Entry 8U9C (electron microscopy, 3.70 A resolution); this record covers chains C and G of the 7 polymer chains in the assembly.

Chain C:
Protein: Cell division control protein 48
From: Saccharomyces cerevisiae
Notes: EC 3.6.4.6
Reference sequence: P25694 (CDC48_YEAST); numbering as in UniProt (aligned over 1-835)
Amino-acid sequence (835 residues; each row starts with the number of its first residue):
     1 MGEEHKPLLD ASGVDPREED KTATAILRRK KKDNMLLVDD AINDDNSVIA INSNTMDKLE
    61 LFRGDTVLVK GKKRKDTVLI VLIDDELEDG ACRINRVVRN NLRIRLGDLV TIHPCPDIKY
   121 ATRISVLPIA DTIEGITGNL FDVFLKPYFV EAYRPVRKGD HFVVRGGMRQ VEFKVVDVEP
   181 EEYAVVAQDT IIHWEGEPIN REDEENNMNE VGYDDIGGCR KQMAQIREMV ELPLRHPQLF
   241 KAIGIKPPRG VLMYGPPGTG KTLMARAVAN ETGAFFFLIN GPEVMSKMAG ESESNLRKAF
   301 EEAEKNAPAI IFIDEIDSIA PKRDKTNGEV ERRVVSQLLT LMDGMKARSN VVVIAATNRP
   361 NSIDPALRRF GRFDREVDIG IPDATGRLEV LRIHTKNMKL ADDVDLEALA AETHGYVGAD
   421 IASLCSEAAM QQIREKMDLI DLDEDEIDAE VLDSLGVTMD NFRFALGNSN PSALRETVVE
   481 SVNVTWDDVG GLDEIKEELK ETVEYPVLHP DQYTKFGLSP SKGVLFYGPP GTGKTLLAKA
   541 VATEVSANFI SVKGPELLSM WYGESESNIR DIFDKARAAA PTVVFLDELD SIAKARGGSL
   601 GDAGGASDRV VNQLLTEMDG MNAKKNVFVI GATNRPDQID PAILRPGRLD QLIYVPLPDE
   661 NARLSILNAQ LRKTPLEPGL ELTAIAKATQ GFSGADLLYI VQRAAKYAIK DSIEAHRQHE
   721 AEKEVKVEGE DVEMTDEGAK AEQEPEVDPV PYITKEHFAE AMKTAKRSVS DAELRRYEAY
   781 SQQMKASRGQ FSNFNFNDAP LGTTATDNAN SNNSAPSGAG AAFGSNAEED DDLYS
Not modelled in the structure: 1-208, 723-747, 797-835
Ion coordination: Mg2+ site 1: Thr262 (together with 08T) (shared with 1 residue of chain D); Mg2+ site 2: Thr535 (together with 08T)
Ligand contacts:
  - 08T ([[[(2R,3S,4R,5R)-5-(6-aminopurin-9-yl)-3,4-bis(oxidanyl)oxolan-2-yl]methoxy-oxidanyl-phosphoryl]oxy-oxidanyl-phosphoryl]oxy-tris(fluoranyl)beryllium), molecule 1: Asp215, Ile216, Gly217, Gly218, Pro256, Pro257, Gly258, Thr259, Gly260, Lys261, Thr262, Leu263, Glu315, Asn358, Val390, His394, Val417, Gly418, Ala419, Ala422
  - 08T, molecule 2: Asp343, Arg369, Arg372
  - 08T, molecule 3: Asp488, Val489, Gly490, Pro529, Pro530, Gly531, Thr532, Gly533, Lys534, Thr535, Leu536, Glu588, Asn634, Ile666, Gln670, Gly694, Ala695, Leu698
  - 08T, molecule 4: Asp619, Arg645, Arg648
Swiss-Prot annotation at these positions:
  - binding site (ATP): Pro257 to Leu263, Asn358, His394, Gly531 to Leu536
  - modified residue: Ser472 (Phosphoserine), Ser519 (Phosphoserine), Thr735 (Phosphothreonine), Ser770 (Phosphoserine)
  - cross-link (Glycyl lysine isopeptide (Lys-Gly)): Lys305 (interchain with G-Cter in ubiquitin), Lys322 (interchain with G-Cter in ubiquitin), Lys346 (interchain with G-Cter in ubiquitin), Lys522 (interchain with G-Cter in ubiquitin), Lys539 (interchain with G-Cter in ubiquitin), Lys594 (interchain with G-Cter in ubiquitin), Lys673 (interchain with G-Cter in ubiquitin)
  - mutagenesis: Lys261 (K261A: Moderate reduction in growth rate; K261T: Probable loss of ATP binding. Complete loss of catalytic activity), Glu315 (E315A: Moderate reduction in growth rate; E315D: Severe loss of catalytic activity without affecting cooperativity between the 2 ATP-binding regions. Slight reduction in growth rate ...), Asn358 (N358A: Slight reduction in growth rate. Restores cell growth; when associated with Q-315), Arg369 (R369A: No effect on growth rate. Restores cell growth; when associated with Q-315), Pro471 (P471A/S: Restores cell growth; when associated with Q-315), Arg475 (R475H: Restores cell growth; when associated with Q-315), Lys534 (K534A/T: Severe loss of catalytic activity. Lethal), Glu588 (E588D: Moderate reduction in growth rate; E588Q: Lethal), Arg645 (R645A: Lethal)
From the paper describing this entry:
  - catalytic residues: Glu315, Arg369, Arg372, Glu588, Arg645, Arg648 (citing earlier work)

Chain G:
Protein: Substrate
From: Saccharomyces cerevisiae
Amino-acid sequence (22 residues; numbered 1 to 22; the number before each row is that of its first residue):
     1 AAAAAAAAAA AAAVAVAVAV AA

How chain C and chain G interact:
Pairs across the interface (13; chain C residue first):
  Lys287(C) - Ala6(G)
  Ala289(C) - Ala5(G)
  Ala289(C) - Ala6(G)
  Gly328(C) - Ala8(G)
  Met560(C) - Ala17(G)  hydrophobic
  Met560(C) - Val18(G)  hydrogen bond (backbone-backbone)
  Trp561(C) - Ala15(G)  hydrophobic
  Trp561(C) - Val16(G)
  Tyr562(C) - Val16(G)
  Tyr562(C) - Val18(G)  hydrophobic
  Ala603(C) - Val18(G)
  Ala603(C) - Ala19(G)
  Ala603(C) - Val20(G)  hydrophobic
Also at the interface, not in a pair above, chain C (10 interface residues in all): Asn327, Glu329, Val330
Also at the interface, not in a pair above, chain G (11 interface residues in all): Ala4, Ala11

Overview:
10 residues of chain C face 11 of chain G across their interface, with 1 hydrogen bond. The hydrogen-bonded
pair Met560(C)-Val18(G) is a backbone contact. Ligands of chain C: 4 copies of compound 08T. From the paper:
catalytic residues Glu315(C), Arg369(C) and Arg372(C) among others.
Chain C is Cell division control protein 48 and chain G is Substrate, both from Saccharomyces cerevisiae; the
structure, Cdc48-Shp1 unfolding native substrate, Class 5, was determined by electron microscopy together with
8U7T, 8U8I, 8U9P, 8U9Q, 8U9Z, 8UA0 and 3 further entries from the same study.
